6KJD - chain B; structure by X-ray diffraction, 2.30 A resolution.

[Chain B]
Molecule: Pc15g00720 protein
Organism: Penicillium rubens Wisconsin 54-1255
UniProt: B6H6L7 (B6H6L7_PENRW); residue numbers follow UniProt; this construct covers 1-399
Amino-acid sequence (400 residues; row label = number of the first residue in the row; numbering starts at 0):
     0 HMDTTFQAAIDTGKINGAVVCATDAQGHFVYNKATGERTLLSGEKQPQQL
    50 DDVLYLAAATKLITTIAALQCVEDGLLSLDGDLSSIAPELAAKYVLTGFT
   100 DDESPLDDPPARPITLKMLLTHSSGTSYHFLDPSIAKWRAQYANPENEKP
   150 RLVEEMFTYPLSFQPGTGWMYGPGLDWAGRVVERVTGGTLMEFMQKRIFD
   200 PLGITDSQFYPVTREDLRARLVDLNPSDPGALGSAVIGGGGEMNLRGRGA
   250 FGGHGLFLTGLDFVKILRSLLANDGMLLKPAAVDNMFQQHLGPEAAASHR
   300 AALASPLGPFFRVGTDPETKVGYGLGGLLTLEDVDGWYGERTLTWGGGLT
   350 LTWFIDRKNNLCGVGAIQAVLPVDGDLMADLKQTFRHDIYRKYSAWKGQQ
Construct notes: expression tag (0); engineered mutation Ala57 (Ser in B6H6L7)
Residues lining bound ligands:
  - tris-hydroxymethyl-methyl-ammonium (144), molecule 1: Tyr93, Pro104, Leu105, Asp106, Asp107, Pro108
  - tris-hydroxymethyl-methyl-ammonium (144), molecule 2: Leu95, Thr96, Gly97, Asp131, Ser133, Ser161, Phe162
  - lovastatin (LVA; (3R,5R)-7-((1r,2r,6s,8r,8as)-2,6-dimethyl-8-{[(2R)-2-methylbutanoyl]oxy}-1,2,6,7,8,8a-hexahydronaphthalen-1-yl)-3,5-dihydroxyheptanoic acid): Ala56, Ala57, Lys60, Tyr127, Phe129, Leu130, Tyr170, Ile236, Gly238, Glu241, Met242, His253, Phe309, Phe310, Trp344, Gly345, Gly346, Gly347, Leu348
Swiss-Prot annotation at these positions:
  - active site (Proton acceptor): Lys60, Tyr170
From the paper describing this entry:
  - catalytic residues: Lys60, Tyr170
  - binding site for lovastatin: Tyr127, Phe129, Leu130, Tyr170, Ile236, Met242, His253, Phe309, Phe310, Trp344, Gly345, Gly346, Gly347, Leu348
  - mutagenesis - K60A, K60S, D106A, Y127F, W344F: decreased catalytic activity
  - mutagenesis - Y127A, W344K: abolished catalytic activity on lovastatin
  - mutagenesis - D106A: increased expression
  - mutagenesis - D106A (Tm change 1 degC): increased stability
  - mutagenesis - D131A: unchanged catalytic activity
  - mutagenesis - D131A: unchanged expression
  - mutagenesis - D131A (Tm change 3 degC): decreased stability
  - mutagenesis - Q140L: increased catalytic activity on lovastatin (citing earlier work)

[In short]
Ligands of chain B: lovastatin and tris-hydroxymethyl-methyl-ammonium. UniProt lists active-site residues
Lys60 and Tyr170. From the paper: catalytic residues Lys60 and Tyr170; K60A, K60S and D106A, among others,
reduce catalytic activity; 9 substitutions were tested in all.
Chain B is Pc15g00720 protein (Penicillium rubens Wisconsin 54-1255); the structure, lovastatin esterase PcEST
inactive mutant S57A in complex with lovastatin, was determined by X-ray diffraction (same publication as
6KJC, 6KJE and 6KJF).
